5IP7 - chains A and E of the 13 polymer chains in the assembly; structure by X-ray diffraction, 3.52 A resolution.

[Chain A]
Molecule: DNA-directed RNA polymerase II subunit RPB1
Source organism: Saccharomyces cerevisiae
Notes: EC 2.7.7.6
UniProt: P04050 (RPB1_YEAST); residue numbers follow UniProt; this construct covers 2-1733
Chain sequence (1732 residues; row label = number of the first residue in the row):
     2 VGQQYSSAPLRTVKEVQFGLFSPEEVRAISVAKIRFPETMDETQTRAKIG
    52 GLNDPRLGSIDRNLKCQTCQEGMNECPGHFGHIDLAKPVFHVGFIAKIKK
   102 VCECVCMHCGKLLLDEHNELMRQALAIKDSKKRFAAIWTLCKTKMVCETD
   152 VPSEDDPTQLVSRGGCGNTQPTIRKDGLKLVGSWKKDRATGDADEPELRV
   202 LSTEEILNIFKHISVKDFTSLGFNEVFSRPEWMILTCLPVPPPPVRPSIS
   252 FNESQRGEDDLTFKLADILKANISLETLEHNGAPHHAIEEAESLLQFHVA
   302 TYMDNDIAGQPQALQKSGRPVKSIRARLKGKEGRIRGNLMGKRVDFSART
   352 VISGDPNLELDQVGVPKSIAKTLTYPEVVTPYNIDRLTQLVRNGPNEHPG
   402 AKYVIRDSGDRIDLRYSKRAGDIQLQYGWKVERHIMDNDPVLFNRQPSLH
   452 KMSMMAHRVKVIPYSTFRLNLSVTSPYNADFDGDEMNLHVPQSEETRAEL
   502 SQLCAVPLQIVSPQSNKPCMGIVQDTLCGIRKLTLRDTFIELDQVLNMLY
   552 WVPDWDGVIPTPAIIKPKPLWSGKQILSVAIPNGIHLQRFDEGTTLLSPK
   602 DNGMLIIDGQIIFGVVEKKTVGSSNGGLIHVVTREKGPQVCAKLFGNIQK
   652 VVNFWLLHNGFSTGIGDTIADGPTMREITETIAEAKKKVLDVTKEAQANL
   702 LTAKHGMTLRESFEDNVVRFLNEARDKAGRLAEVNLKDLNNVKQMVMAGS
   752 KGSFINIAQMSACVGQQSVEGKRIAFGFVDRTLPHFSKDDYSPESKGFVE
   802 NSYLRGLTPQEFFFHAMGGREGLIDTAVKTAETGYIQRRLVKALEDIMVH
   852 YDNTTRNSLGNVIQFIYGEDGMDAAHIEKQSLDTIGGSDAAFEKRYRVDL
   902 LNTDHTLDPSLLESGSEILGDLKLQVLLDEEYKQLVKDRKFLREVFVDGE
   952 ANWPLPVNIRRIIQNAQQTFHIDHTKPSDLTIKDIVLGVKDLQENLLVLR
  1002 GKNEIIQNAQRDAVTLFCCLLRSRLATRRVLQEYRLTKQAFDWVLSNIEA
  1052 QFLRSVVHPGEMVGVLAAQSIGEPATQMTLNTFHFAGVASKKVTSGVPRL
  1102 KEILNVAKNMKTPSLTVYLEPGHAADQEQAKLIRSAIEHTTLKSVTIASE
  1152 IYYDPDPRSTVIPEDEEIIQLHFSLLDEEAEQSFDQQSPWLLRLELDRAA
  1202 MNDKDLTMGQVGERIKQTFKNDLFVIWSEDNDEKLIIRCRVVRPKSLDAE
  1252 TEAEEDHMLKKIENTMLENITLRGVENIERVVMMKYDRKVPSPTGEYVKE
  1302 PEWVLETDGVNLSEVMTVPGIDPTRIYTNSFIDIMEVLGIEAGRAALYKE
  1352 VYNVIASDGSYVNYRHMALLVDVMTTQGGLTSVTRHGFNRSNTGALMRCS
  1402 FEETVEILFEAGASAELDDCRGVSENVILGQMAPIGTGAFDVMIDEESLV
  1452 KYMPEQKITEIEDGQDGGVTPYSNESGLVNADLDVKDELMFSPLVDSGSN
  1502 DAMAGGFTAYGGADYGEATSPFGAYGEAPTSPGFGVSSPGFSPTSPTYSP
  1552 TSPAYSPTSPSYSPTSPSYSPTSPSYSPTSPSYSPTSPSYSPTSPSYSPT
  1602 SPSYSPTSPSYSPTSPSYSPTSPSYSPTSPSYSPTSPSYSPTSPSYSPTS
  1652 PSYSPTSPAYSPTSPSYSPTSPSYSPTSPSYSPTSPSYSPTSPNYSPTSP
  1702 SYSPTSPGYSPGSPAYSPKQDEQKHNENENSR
Disordered / not traced: 2, 187-194, 1087-1090, 1177-1186, 1245-1253, 1455-1733
Bound ions: Zn2+ site 1: Cys67, Cys70, Cys77, His80; Zn2+ site 2: Cys107, Cys110, Cys148, Cys167; Mg2+: Asp481, Asp483, Asp485
UniProt features mapped onto this chain:
  - region: Pro248 to Asp260 (Lid loop), Asn306 to Lys323 (Rudder loop), Pro810 to Glu822 (Bridging helix)
  - binding site (Zn(2+)): Cys67, Cys70, Cys77, His80, Cys107, Cys110, Cys148, Cys167
  - binding site (Mg(2+)): Asp481, Asp483, Asp485
  - modified residue: Thr1471 (Phosphothreonine)
  - cross-link (Glycyl lysine isopeptide (Lys-Gly)): Lys695 (interchain with G-Cter in ubiquitin), Lys1246 (interchain with G-Cter in ubiquitin), Lys1350 (interchain with G-Cter in ubiquitin)
  - natural variant: Ser1653 to Pro1659 (deletion: In strain: A364A)
  - mutagenesis: Lys1246 (K1246R: Impairs ubiquitination during transcription stress)

[Chain E]
Molecule: DNA-directed RNA polymerases I, II, and III subunit RPABC1
Source organism: Saccharomyces cerevisiae
UniProt: P20434 (RPAB1_YEAST); residue numbers follow UniProt; this construct covers 2-215
Chain sequence (214 residues; numbered 2 to 215; the number before each row is that of its first residue):
     2 DQENERNISRLWRAFRTVKEMVKDRGYFITQEEVELPLEDFKAKYCDSMG
    52 RPQRKMMSFQANPTEESISKFPDMGSLWVEFCDEPSVGVKTMKTFVIHIQ
   102 EKNFQTGIFVYQNNITPSAMKLVPSIPPATIETFNEAALVVNITHHELVP
   152 KHIRLSSDEKRELLKRYRLKESQLPRIQRADPVALYLGLKRGEVVKIIRK
   202 SETSGRYASYRICM

[How chain A and chain E interact]
Pairs across the interface (94):
  Arg857(A) - Tyr168(E)  hydrogen bond (side chain-backbone)
  Arg857(A) - Arg169(E)
  Arg857(A) - Leu170(E)
  Leu860(A) - Gln174(E)  hydrogen bond (backbone-side chain)
  Gly861(A) - Gln174(E)  hydrogen bond (backbone-side chain)
  Asn862(A) - Ser173(E)
  Asn862(A) - Gln174(E)
  Val863(A) - Leu170(E)  hydrophobic
  Val863(A) - Gln174(E)  hydrogen bond (backbone-backbone)
  Val863(A) - Pro176(E)
  Gln865(A) - Tyr208(E)
  Phe866(A) - Tyr208(E)  hydrogen bond (backbone-side chain)
  Phe866(A) - Ser210(E)
  Phe866(A) - Tyr211(E)  hydrophobic
  Gly869(A) - Thr204(E)  hydrogen bond (backbone-side chain)
  Glu870(A) - Arg200(E)  salt bridge
  Glu870(A) - Ser202(E)  hydrogen bond
  Glu870(A) - Thr204(E)
  Glu870(A) - Ser205(E)  hydrogen bond (backbone-side chain)
  Glu870(A) - Tyr208(E)
  Asp871(A) - Thr204(E)
  Asp871(A) - Ser205(E)
  Phe942(A) - Lys201(E)
  Phe942(A) - Gly206(E)
  Phe942(A) - Arg207(E)
  Glu945(A) - Lys201(E)  salt bridge
  Val946(A) - Lys201(E)
  Val946(A) - Ser202(E)
  Val946(A) - Gly206(E)
  Phe947(A) - Glu203(E)
  Trp954(A) - Glu203(E)
  Leu956(A) - Thr204(E)
  Asn1004(A) - Arg167(E)
  Ile1006(A) - Glu163(E)
  Ile1006(A) - Leu164(E)  hydrophobic
  Ile1006(A) - Arg167(E)
  Ile1006(A) - Tyr168(E)  hydrophobic
  Ile1007(A) - Arg167(E)
  Ile1007(A) - Tyr168(E)  hydrophobic
  Ala1010(A) - Tyr168(E)
  Asp1013(A) - Ser205(E)
  Asp1013(A) - Gly206(E)
  Asp1013(A) - Arg207(E)  salt bridge
  Ala1014(A) - Ser205(E)
  Thr1016(A) - Gly206(E)
  Thr1016(A) - Arg207(E)  hydrogen bond
  Leu1017(A) - Glu203(E)
  Leu1017(A) - Thr204(E)
  Leu1017(A) - Ser205(E)
  Leu1017(A) - Gly206(E)
  Met1317(A) - Val142(E)
  Thr1318(A) - Arg11(E)  hydrogen bond
  Thr1318(A) - Arg14(E)  hydrogen bond (backbone-side chain)
  Thr1318(A) - Val141(E)
  Thr1318(A) - Val142(E)
  Pro1324(A) - Val142(E)  hydrophobic
  Pro1324(A) - His147(E)  hydrogen bond (backbone-side chain)
  Thr1325(A) - His146(E)  hydrogen bond (side chain-backbone)
  Thr1325(A) - His147(E)  hydrogen bond (backbone-side chain)
  Thr1325(A) - Glu148(E)  hydrogen bond (backbone-backbone)
  Arg1326(A) - His147(E)
  Arg1326(A) - Glu148(E)  salt bridge
  Ile1327(A) - His147(E)  hydrogen bond (backbone-side chain)
  Glu1337(A) - Pro183(E)
  Val1338(A) - Ile144(E)
  Val1338(A) - Pro183(E)
  Leu1339(A) - Ile144(E)  hydrophobic
  Leu1339(A) - His147(E)
  Leu1339(A) - Val150(E)
  Leu1339(A) - Val184(E)
  Gly1340(A) - Asp182(E)
  Gly1340(A) - Pro183(E)
  Ile1341(A) - Asp182(E)  hydrogen bond (backbone-side chain)
  Ile1341(A) - Arg212(E)
  Glu1342(A) - Pro151(E)
  Glu1342(A) - His153(E)
  Glu1342(A) - Ile198(E)
  Glu1342(A) - Arg200(E)  salt bridge
  Glu1342(A) - Arg212(E)  salt bridge
  Ala1343(A) - Leu149(E)
  Ala1343(A) - Val150(E)  hydrophobic
  Arg1345(A) - Arg200(E)
  Ala1346(A) - Leu149(E)  hydrophobic
  Tyr1349(A) - Glu203(E)
  Tyr1365(A) - Glu203(E)
  Tyr1365(A) - Thr204(E)
  Arg1366(A) - Thr204(E)
  Thr1376(A) - Arg212(E)  hydrogen bond (backbone-side chain)
  Thr1377(A) - Pro176(E)
  Thr1377(A) - Arg177(E)  hydrogen bond (backbone-backbone)
  Thr1377(A) - Arg212(E)
  Gln1378(A) - Arg177(E)
  Gly1379(A) - Arg177(E)  hydrogen bond (backbone-backbone)
  Gly1379(A) - Gln179(E)
Interface residues without a listed pair, chain A (53 interface residues in all): Asp853, Ile867, Tyr1328, Ile1335, Met1336, Ala1347, Asp1373
Interface residues without a listed pair, chain E (44 interface residues in all): Ala138, Leu175, Ile178, Ala209, Met215

[Overview]
53 residues of chain A face 44 of chain E across their interface, with 20 hydrogen bonds and 6 salt bridges.
Among the polar pairs are Glu870(A)-Arg200(E), Glu945(A)-Lys201(E) and Asp1013(A)-Arg207(E).
Chain A is DNA-directed RNA polymerase II subunit RPB1 and chain E is DNA-directed RNA polymerases I, II, and
III subunit RPABC1, both from Saccharomyces cerevisiae; the structure, Structure of RNA Polymerase II-Tfg1
peptide complex, was determined by X-ray diffraction together with 5FYW, 5FZ5 and 5IP9 from the same study.
